Entry 8PPV (electron microscopy, 3.02 A resolution); this record covers chains B and D of the 7 polymer chains in the assembly.

# Chain B
Name: DP2
Source organism: Pyrococcus abyssi GE5
Chain sequence (1270 residues; each row starts with the number of its first residue):
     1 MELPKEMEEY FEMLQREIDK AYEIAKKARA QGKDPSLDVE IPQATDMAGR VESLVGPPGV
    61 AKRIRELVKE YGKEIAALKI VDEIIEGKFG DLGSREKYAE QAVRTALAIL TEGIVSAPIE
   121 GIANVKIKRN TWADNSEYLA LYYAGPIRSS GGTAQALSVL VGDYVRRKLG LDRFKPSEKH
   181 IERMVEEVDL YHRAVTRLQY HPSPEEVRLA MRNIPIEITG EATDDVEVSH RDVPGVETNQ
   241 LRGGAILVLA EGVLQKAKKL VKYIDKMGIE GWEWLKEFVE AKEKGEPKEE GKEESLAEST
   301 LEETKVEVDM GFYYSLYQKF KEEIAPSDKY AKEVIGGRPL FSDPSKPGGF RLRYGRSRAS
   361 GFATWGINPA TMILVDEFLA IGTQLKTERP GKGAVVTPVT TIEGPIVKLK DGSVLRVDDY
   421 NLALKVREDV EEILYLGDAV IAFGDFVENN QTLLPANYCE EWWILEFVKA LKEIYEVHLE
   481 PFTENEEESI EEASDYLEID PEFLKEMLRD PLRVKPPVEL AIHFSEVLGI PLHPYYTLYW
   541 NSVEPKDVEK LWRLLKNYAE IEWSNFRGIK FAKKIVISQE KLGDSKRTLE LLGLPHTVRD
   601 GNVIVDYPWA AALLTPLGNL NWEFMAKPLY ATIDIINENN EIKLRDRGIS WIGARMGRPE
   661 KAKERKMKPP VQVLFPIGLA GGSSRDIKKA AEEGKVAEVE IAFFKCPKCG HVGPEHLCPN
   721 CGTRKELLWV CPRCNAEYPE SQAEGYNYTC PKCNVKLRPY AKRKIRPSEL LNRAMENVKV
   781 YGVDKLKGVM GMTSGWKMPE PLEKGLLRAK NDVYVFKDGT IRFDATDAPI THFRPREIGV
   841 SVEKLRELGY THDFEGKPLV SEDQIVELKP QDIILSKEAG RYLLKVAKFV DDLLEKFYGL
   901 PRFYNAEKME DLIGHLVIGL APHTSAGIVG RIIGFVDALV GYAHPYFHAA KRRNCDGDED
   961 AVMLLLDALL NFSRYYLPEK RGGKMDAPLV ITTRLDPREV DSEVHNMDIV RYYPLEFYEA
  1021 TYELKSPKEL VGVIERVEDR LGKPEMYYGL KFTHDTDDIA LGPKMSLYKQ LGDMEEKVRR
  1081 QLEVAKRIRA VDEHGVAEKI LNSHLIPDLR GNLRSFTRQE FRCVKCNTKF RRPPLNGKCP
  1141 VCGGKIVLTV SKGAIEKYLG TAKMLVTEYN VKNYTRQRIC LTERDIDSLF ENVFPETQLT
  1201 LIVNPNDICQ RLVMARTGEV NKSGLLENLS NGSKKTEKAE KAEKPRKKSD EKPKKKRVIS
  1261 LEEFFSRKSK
Disordered / not traced: 1-3, 284-308, 1217-1270
Ion coordination: Zn2+ site 1: Cys706, Cys709, Cys718, Cys721; Zn2+ site 2: Cys731, Cys734, Cys750, Cys753; Mg2+: Asp956, Asp958; Zn2+ site 3: Cys1123, Cys1139, Cys1142
Reported in the primary citation:
  - mutagenesis - R1178A: unchanged catalytic activity on ssDNA
  - mutagenesis - R1178A: decreased catalytic activity on P/T substrates
  - mutagenesis - P1107A, R1114A: unchanged catalytic activity

# Chain D
Name: DNA polymerase sliding clamp
Source organism: Pyrococcus abyssi GE5
UniProtKB: Q9UYX8 (PCNA_PYRAB); residues 1-249 here = UniProt positions 1-249
Chain sequence (261 residues; each row starts with the number of its first residue; numbers below 1 keep their minus sign (Met-11 is residue -11)):
   -11 MRGSHHHHHH GSMPFEIVFE GAKEFAQLIE TASRLIDEAA FKVTEEGISM RAMDPSRVVL
    49 IDLNLPASIF SKYEVDGEET IGVNMDHLKK VLKRGKAKET LILRKGEENF LEISLQGTAT
   109 RTFKLPLIDV EEIEVDLPEL PFTAKVVILG DVIKEAVKDA SLVSDSMKFI AKENEFTMRA
   169 EGETQEVEVK LTLEDEGLLD IEVQEETKSA YGISYLSDMV KGLGKADEVT IKFGNEMPMQ
   229 MEYYIRDEGR LIFLLAPRVE E
Disordered / not traced: -11 to 1, 248-249
Construct notes: initiating methionine (-11); expression tag (-10 to 0)

# Chain B / chain D interface
Residue-residue contacts (7):
  Lys779(B) - Asp117(D)  salt bridge
  Lys779(B) - Glu119(D)
  Tyr781(B) - Glu26(D)  hydrogen bond (backbone-side chain)
  Tyr781(B) - Ile116(D)  hydrophobic
  Tyr781(B) - Asp117(D)
  Gly782(B) - Asp25(D)
  Gly782(B) - Glu26(D)  hydrogen bond (backbone-side chain)
Other interface residues (no listed pair), chain B (4 interface residues in all): Val780
Other interface residues (no listed pair), chain D (6 interface residues in all): Asn72

# In short
The interface between chain B and chain D involves 4 residues on one side and 6 on the other; the contacts
include 2 hydrogen bonds and 1 salt bridge. Polar contacts include Lys779(B)-Asp117(D), Tyr781(B)-Glu26(D) and
Gly782(B)-Glu26(D). From the paper: R1178A of chain B reduces catalytic activity on P/T substrates; P1107A and
R1114A of chain B leave catalytic activity unchanged.
Here chain B is DP2 and chain D is DNA polymerase sliding clamp, both from Pyrococcus abyssi GE5. Entry 8PPV
(Intermediate conformer of Pyrococcus abyssi DNA polymerase D (PolD) bound to a primer/template substrate
containing three ...) was determined by electron microscopy, deposited together with 8PPT and 8PPU.
